Entry 7KT1 (X-ray diffraction, 1.67 A resolution); this record covers chains A and P of the 4 polymer chains in the assembly.

[Chain A]
Protein: DNA-directed DNA/RNA polymerase mu
From: Homo sapiens
Notes: EC 2.7.7.7
UniProtKB: Q9NP87 (DPOLM_HUMAN); numbering as in UniProt; present here: 127-397, 410-494
Amino-acid sequence (356 residues; row label = number of the first residue in the row; note: 12 numbers in that range are skipped by the numbering (no residue carries them; nothing is unmodelled there)):
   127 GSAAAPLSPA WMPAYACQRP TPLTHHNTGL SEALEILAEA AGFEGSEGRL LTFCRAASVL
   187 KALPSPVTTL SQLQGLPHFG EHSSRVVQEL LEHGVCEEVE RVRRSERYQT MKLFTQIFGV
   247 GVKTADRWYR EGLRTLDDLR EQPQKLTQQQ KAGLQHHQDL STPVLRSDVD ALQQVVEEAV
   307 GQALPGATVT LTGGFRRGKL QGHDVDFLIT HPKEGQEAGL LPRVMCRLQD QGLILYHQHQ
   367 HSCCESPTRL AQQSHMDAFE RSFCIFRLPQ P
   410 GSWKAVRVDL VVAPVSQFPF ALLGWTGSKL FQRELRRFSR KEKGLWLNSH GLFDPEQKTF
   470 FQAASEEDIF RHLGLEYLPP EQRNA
Disordered / not traced: 127-136, 366-383
Differences from the reference sequence: conflict Ser128 (Pro in Q9NP87), Ala129 (Arg in Q9NP87), Ala130 (Lys in Q9NP87), Ala131 (Gly in Q9NP87), Gly410 (Pro in Q9NP87)
Curated features (UniProtKB/Swiss-Prot):
  - region: Arg323 to Asp332 (Involved in ssDNA binding)
  - binding site (Mg(2+)): Asp330, Asp332, Asp418
  - site: Gly433 (Responsible for the low discrimination between dNTP and rNTP)
Ion coordination: Mn2+ site 1: His208 (shared with 1 residue of chain D); Mn2+ site 2 near His219 (its only coordinating residue here); Na+: Thr241, Ile243, Val246 (shared with DT3(P) of chain P); Mn2+ site 3: Asp330, Asp332, Asp418 (shared with DA4(P), DG5(P) of chain P); Mn2+ site 4: Asp330, Asp332 (together with 2'-deoxyguanosine-5'-triphosphate) (shared with DG5(P) of chain P); Mn2+ site 5: Glu386, His459
Residues lining bound ligands: 2'-deoxyguanosine-5'-triphosphate: Gln242, His283, Leu286, Ser287, Gly319, Gly320, Arg323, Lys325, Gly328, His329, Asp330, Asp332, Gly433, Trp434, Thr435, Gly436, Ser437, Lys438, Gln441, Arg445
What the authors report for this chain:
  - mutagenesis - K438D: unchanged catalytic activity on presence of Mn2+
  - mutagenesis - R445A: increased catalytic activity on dGTP misinsertion
  - mutagenesis - K438D: decreased catalytic activity on Mg2+-dependent dGTP:At
  - mutagenesis - K438D (23-fold): decreased catalytic activity on :Ct insertion

[Chain P]
Molecule: 5-nt DNA strand
Sequence (5 nucleotides; each row starts with the number of its first residue):
     1 CGTAG
Ion coordination: Na+: DT3 (shared with Thr241(A), Ile243(A), Val246(A) of chain A); Mn2+ site 1: DA4, DG5 (shared with Asp330(A), Asp332(A), Asp418(A) of chain A); Mn2+ site 2: DG5 (together with 2'-deoxyguanosine-5'-triphosphate) (shared with Asp330(A), Asp332(A) of chain A)

[Interface between chain A and chain P]
Pairs across the interface (32):
  Ile243(A) with DT3(P), phosphate contact
  Phe244(A) with DT3(P), phosphate contact
  Gly245(A) with DG2(P), phosphate contact; DT3(P), hydrogen bond to the phosphate
  Val246(A) with DG2(P), hydrogen bond to the phosphate; DT3(P), hydrogen bond to the phosphate
  Gly247(A) with DG2(P), hydrogen bond to the phosphate; DT3(P), phosphate contact
  Lys249(A) with DC1(P), phosphate contact; DG2(P), phosphate contact
  Thr250(A) with DC1(P), hydrogen bond to the phosphate; DG2(P), hydrogen bond to the phosphate
  Gln275(A) with DG2(P), sugar contact
  Gly319(A) with DG5(P), phosphate contact
  Arg323(A) with DG5(P), hydrogen bond to the phosphate
  His329(A) with DA4(P), salt bridge to the phosphate
  Asp330(A) with DG5(P), phosphate contact
  Asp332(A) with DA4(P), phosphate contact; DG5(P), phosphate contact
  Phe389(A) with DT3(P), sugar contact; DA4(P), sugar contact
  Arg416(A) with DT3(P), phosphate contact; DA4(P), salt bridge to the phosphate
  Asp418(A) with DA4(P), sugar contact; DG5(P), phosphate contact
  Gly433(A) with DG5(P), sugar contact
  Trp434(A) with DA4(P), sugar contact; DG5(P), sugar contact
  Thr435(A) with DG5(P), phosphate contact
  Gly436(A) with DG5(P), hydrogen bond to the phosphate
  Lys438(A) with DG5(P), base contact
  Arg445(A) with DG5(P), base contact
Also at the interface, not in a pair above, chain A (26 interface residues in all): Val248, Arg387, Ser437, Gln441

[Overview]
26 residues of chain A face 5 of chain P across their interface; the contacts include 8 hydrogen bonds and 2
salt bridges. Among the polar pairs are Gly245(A)-DT3(P), Val246(A)-DG2(P) and Val246(A)-DT3(P). The paper
reports that R445A of chain A increases catalytic activity on dGTP misinsertion; K438D of chain A reduces
catalytic activity on Mg2+-dependent dGTP:At.
Here chain A is DNA-directed DNA/RNA polymerase mu (Homo sapiens) and chain P is a 5-nt DNA strand. Entry 7KT1
(DNA Polymerase Mu, dGTP:At Reaction State Ternary Complex, 50 mM Mn2+ (180min)) was determined by X-ray
diffraction together with 7KSS, 7KST, 7KSU, 7KSV, 7KSW, 7KSX and 25 further entries from the same study.
